PDB entry 9EXI | electron microscopy, 2.31 A resolution | chains A and B of the 4 polymer chains in the assembly

[Chain A]
Molecule: Capsid protein VP1
From: Human coxsackievirus A9 (strain Griggs)
UniProtKB: P21404 (POLG_CXA9); residues 1-283 here correspond to UniProt positions 569-851 (UniProt number = residue number + 568)
Sequence (283 residues; row label = number of the first residue in the row):
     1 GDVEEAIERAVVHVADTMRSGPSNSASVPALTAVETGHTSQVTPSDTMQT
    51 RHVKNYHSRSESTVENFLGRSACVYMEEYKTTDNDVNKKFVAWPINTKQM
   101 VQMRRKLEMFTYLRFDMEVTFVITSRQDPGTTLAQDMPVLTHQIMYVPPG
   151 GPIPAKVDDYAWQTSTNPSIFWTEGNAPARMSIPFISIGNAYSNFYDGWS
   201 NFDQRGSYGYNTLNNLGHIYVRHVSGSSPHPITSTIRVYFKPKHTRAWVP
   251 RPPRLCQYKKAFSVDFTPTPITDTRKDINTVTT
Disordered / not traced: 7-10, 283
Sequence notes: variant V11 (Arg579 in P21404), V12 (Cys580 in P21404), H13 (Thr581 in P21404), S20 (Thr588 in P21404), N84 (Lys652 in P21404), D85 (His653 in P21404), H142 (Arg710 in P21404)
Small-molecule neighbours: A1H8J (4-[(4-methylpiperazin-1-yl)methyl]-N-[[4-(trifluoromethyl)phenyl]methyl]aniline): I95, N96, T97, K98, F115, M117, V119, F121, I144, M145, Y146, P168, M181, I183, I186, Y192, L216, I219, F240

[Chain B]
Molecule: Capsid protein VP2
From: Human coxsackievirus A9 (strain Griggs)
UniProtKB: P21404 (POLG_CXA9); residues 10-260 here correspond to UniProt positions 79-329 (UniProt number = residue number + 69)
Sequence (251 residues; each row starts with the number of its first residue):
    10 SDRVRSITLGNSTITTQECANVVVGYGRWPTYLRDDEATAEDQPTQPDVA
    60 TCRFYTLDSIKWEKGSVGWWWKFPEALSDMGLFGQNMQYHYLGRAGYTIH
   110 VQCNASKFHQGCLLVVCVPEAEMGGAVVGQAFSATAMANGDKAYEFTSAT
   160 QSDQTKVQTAIHNAGMGVGVGNLTIYPHQWINLRTNNSATIVMPYINSVP
   210 MDNMFRHYNFTLMVIPFVKLDYADTASTYVPITVTVAPMCAEYNGLRLAQ
   260 A
Disordered / not traced: 260
Sequence notes: variant V110 (Leu179 in P21404)

[How chain A and chain B interact]
Residue-residue contacts - 89 pairs, chain A then chain B:
  V34(A) - W189(B)
  E35(A) - Q188(B)
  E35(A) - W189(B)
  E35(A) - N191(B)  hydrogen bond
  E35(A) - T194(B)
  T36(A) - A29(B)
  T36(A) - N30(B)
  T36(A) - V32(B)
  T36(A) - Q188(B)  hydrogen bond (backbone-side chain)
  G37(A) - H187(B)
  T111(A) - E129(B)
  Y112(A) - E129(B)  hydrogen bond
  Y112(A) - N206(B)
  Y112(A) - S207(B)
  N190(A) - S207(B)  hydrogen bond (backbone-backbone)
  N190(A) - P209(B)
  A191(A) - S207(B)
  S193(A) - S207(B)  hydrogen bond
  F195(A) - E129(B)
  F195(A) - E131(B)
  Y196(A) - E129(B)
  Y196(A) - E131(B)  hydrogen bond (backbone-side chain)
  Y196(A) - R215(B)
  Y196(A) - H216(B)
  D197(A) - K81(B)  salt bridge
  D197(A) - E129(B)  hydrogen bond (backbone-side chain)
  D197(A) - A130(B)
  D197(A) - E131(B)
  D197(A) - M146(B)
  D197(A) - H216(B)  hydrogen bond (backbone-side chain)
  D197(A) - Y217(B)  hydrogen bond (backbone-backbone)
  G198(A) - R215(B)
  W199(A) - F141(B)
  W199(A) - S142(B)
  W199(A) - A143(B)  hydrophobic
  W199(A) - R215(B)  hydrogen bond (backbone-backbone)
  W199(A) - Y217(B)
  S200(A) - R215(B)  hydrogen bond (backbone-side chain)
  N201(A) - R215(B)
  F202(A) - Y100(B)  hydrophobic
  F202(A) - N212(B)
  F202(A) - R215(B)
  Q204(A) - E84(B)  hydrogen bond
  Q204(A) - A143(B)
  Q204(A) - F214(B)  hydrogen bond (side chain-backbone)
  Q204(A) - Y217(B)
  Y208(A) - E131(B)
  Y208(A) - M132(B)  hydrogen bond (side chain-backbone)
  Y208(A) - F141(B)  hydrophobic
  Y208(A) - M146(B)
  G209(A) - E131(B)
  Y210(A) - E131(B)  hydrogen bond (backbone-side chain)
  V249(A) - Y35(B)
  V249(A) - P128(B)  hydrophobic
  V249(A) - I205(B)  hydrophobic
  P250(A) - I184(B)
  P250(A) - Y185(B)
  R251(A) - P128(B)  hydrogen bond (side chain-backbone)
  R251(A) - E129(B)  hydrogen bond (side chain-backbone)
  R251(A) - M175(B)
  R251(A) - Y185(B)
  P252(A) - V177(B)
  P252(A) - N181(B)
  P252(A) - I184(B)
  P252(A) - Y185(B)
  P253(A) - V177(B)
  R254(A) - G176(B)
  R254(A) - V177(B)
  L255(A) - G176(B)  hydrogen bond (backbone-backbone)
  L255(A) - G178(B)
  C256(A) - N172(B)  hydrogen bond
  C256(A) - G176(B)  hydrogen bond (backbone-backbone)
  K260(A) - G138(B)
  V264(A) - E131(B)
  D265(A) - G133(B)
  D265(A) - G134(B)  hydrogen bond (side chain-backbone)
  D265(A) - V137(B)
  D265(A) - G138(B)  hydrogen bond (side chain-backbone)
  F266(A) - V137(B)
  F266(A) - N172(B)
  F266(A) - G174(B)
  F266(A) - M175(B)
  F266(A) - G176(B)
  P268(A) - T159(B)
  P268(A) - H171(B)
  P268(A) - N172(B)
  T269(A) - H171(B)  hydrogen bond (backbone-side chain)
  T269(A) - N172(B)  hydrogen bond (backbone-side chain)
  I271(A) - H171(B)
Other interface residues (no listed pair), chain A (39 interface residues in all): G189, K259, T267
Other interface residues (no listed pair), chain B (51 interface residues in all): Q167, A169, V179, N195, V208, T220

[Summary]
Chain A and chain B form an interface of 39 and 51 residues respectively, with 24 hydrogen bonds and 1 salt
bridge. Among the polar pairs are D197(A)-K81(B), E35(A)-N191(B) and T36(A)-Q188(B). Ligands of chain A:
compound A1H8J.
Chain A is Capsid protein VP1 and chain B is Capsid protein VP2, both from Human coxsackievirus A9 (strain
Griggs); the structure, Coxsackievirus A9 bound with compound 14 (CL275), was determined by electron
microscopy, deposited together with 8S7J, 9FA9, 9FCZ, 9FGN, 9FO2, 9FO5 and 9FP5.
